PDB entry 3R0F | X-ray diffraction, 1.31 A resolution | chain A

# Chain A
Name: 3C protein
From: Human enterovirus 71
UniProtKB: E7E815 (E7E815_9ENTO); residues 1-183 here = UniProt positions 1-183
Sequence (187 residues; row label = number of the first residue in the row; numbers below 1 keep their minus sign (Gly-3 is residue -3)):
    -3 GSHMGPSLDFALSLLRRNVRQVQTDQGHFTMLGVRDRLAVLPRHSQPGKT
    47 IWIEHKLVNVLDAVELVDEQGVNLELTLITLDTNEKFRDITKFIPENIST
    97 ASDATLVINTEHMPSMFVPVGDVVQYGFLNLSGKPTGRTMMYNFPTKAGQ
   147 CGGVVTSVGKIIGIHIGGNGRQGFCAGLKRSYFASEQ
Disordered / not traced: -3 to 0, 182-183
Construct notes: expression tag (-3 to 0); engineered mutation Gly133 (His in E7E815)
Small-molecule neighbours: RUPINTRIVIR, bound form (AG7; 4-{2-(4-fluoro-benzyl)-6-methyl-5-[(5-methyl-isoxazole-3-carbonyl)-amino]-4-oxo-heptanoylamino}-5-(2-oxo-pyrrolidin-3-yl)-pentanoic acid ethyl ester): Phe25, Arg39, His40, Glu71, Tyr122, Leu125, Asn126, Leu127, Ser128, Lys130, Thr142, Lys143, Ala144, Gly145, Cys147, His161, Ile162, Gly163, Gly164, Asn165, Gly166, Phe170
Reported in the primary citation:
  - catalytic residues: Glu71, Gly145, Cys147
  - conformationally variable residues (loop rearrangement, order/disorder transition): Gly123 to Gly133, Pro141 to Cys147
  - conformationally variable residues (loop rearrangement): Gly123 (proposed by the authors, not directly observed)
  - binding site for RUPINTRIVIR, bound form: Arg39, Lys130, Cys147
  - contacts within the chain: Arg39-Glu71 (hydrogen bond), His40-Glu71 (hydrogen bond), Asn69-Glu71 (hydrogen bond)
  - catalytic residues: His40 (proposed by the authors, not directly observed)
  - mutagenesis - H133G: unchanged catalytic activity (citing earlier work)
  - mutagenesis - R39K, N69D, N69S: decreased catalytic activity
  - mutagenesis - R39E, R39T: abolished catalytic activity

# Overview
Bound to chain A: RUPINTRIVIR, bound form. The paper reports catalytic residues Glu71, Gly145 and Cys147 among
others; R39K, N69D and N69S reduce catalytic activity; 6 substitutions were tested in all.
Chain A is 3C protein (Human enterovirus 71); the structure, Human enterovirus 71 3C protease mutant H133G in
complex with rupintrivir, was determined by X-ray diffraction, deposited together with 3QZQ and 3QZR.
